PDB entry 3TUX | X-ray diffraction, 1.85 A resolution | chain A

== Chain A ==
Protein: RNA 3'-terminal phosphate cyclase
From: Escherichia coli
Notes: EC 6.5.1.4
UniProtKB: P46849 (RTCA_ECOLI); residues 2-339 here correspond to UniProt positions 1-338 (UniProt number = residue number - 1)
Amino-acid sequence (358 residues; numbered -18 to 339; the number before each row is that of its first residue; numbers below 1 keep their minus sign (Gly-18 is residue -18)):
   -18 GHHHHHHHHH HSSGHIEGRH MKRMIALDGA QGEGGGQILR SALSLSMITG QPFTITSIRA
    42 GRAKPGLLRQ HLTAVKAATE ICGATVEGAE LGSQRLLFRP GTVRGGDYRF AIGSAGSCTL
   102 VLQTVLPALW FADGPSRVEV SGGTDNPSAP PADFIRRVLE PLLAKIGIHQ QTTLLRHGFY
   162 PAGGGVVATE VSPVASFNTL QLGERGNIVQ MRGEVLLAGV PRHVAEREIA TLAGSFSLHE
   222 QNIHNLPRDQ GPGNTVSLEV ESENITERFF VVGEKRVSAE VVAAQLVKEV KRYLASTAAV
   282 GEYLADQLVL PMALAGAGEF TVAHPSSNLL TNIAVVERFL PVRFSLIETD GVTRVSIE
Not modelled in the structure: -18 to 3
Differences from the reference sequence: expression tag (-18 to 1); engineered mutation Ser308 (Cys307 in P46849), Asn309 (His308 in P46849)
Ion coordination: Mn2+: Glu14 (together with ATP)
Small-molecule neighbours: ATP (adenosine-5'-triphosphate): Glu14, Gly16, Gly17, Gln18, Arg21, Arg40, Arg43, His52, Leu101, Gln104, Pro128, Ser129, Ala130, Pro131, Pro132, Phe135, Phe251, Tyr284, Asp287, Gln288, Asn309
Curated features (UniProtKB/Swiss-Prot):
  - binding site (ATP): Gln104, Pro131, Tyr284, Asp287, Gln288
What the authors report for this chain:
  - Mn2+ coordination: Glu14
  - catalytic residues: Glu14
  - conformationally variable residues (loop rearrangement, side-chain flip): Glu14
  - binding site for ATP: Gly16, Gly17, Gln18, Arg21, Arg40, Arg43, Gln51, His52, Ser129

== Summary ==
Chain A binds ATP. UniProt lists 5 ATP-binding residues. From the paper: the catalytic residue Glu14; a
binding site for ATP at Gly16, Gly17 and Gln18 among others.
Chain A is RNA 3'-terminal phosphate cyclase (Escherichia coli); the structure, Crystal structure of
RtcA.ATP.Mn ternary complex, was determined by X-ray diffraction together with 3TUT, 3TV1 and 3TW3 from the
same study.
